Entry 3ZVK (X-ray diffraction, 2.50 A resolution); this record covers chains G and Y of the 10 polymer chains in the assembly.

[Chain G]
Protein: Antitoxin of toxin-antitoxin system vapb
Organism: Rickettsia felis
UniProt: Q4UNB3 (Q4UNB3_RICFE); residue numbers follow UniProt; this construct covers 1-78
Chain sequence (78 residues; each row starts with the number of its first residue):
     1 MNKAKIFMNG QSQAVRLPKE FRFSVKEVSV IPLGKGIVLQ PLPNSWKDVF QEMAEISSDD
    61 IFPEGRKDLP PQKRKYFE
Disordered / not traced: 1
What the authors report for this chain:
  - self-association interface (contacts with another copy of this molecule); pairs are residue here / residue on that copy: Glu27-Lys5
  - binding site for the 26-nt DNA strand: Asn9, Lys19, Arg22
  - specificity-determining residues: Asn9

[Chain Y]
Molecule: 26-nt DNA strand
Sequence (26 nucleotides; each row starts with the number of its first residue):
     1 TTAATATATA CTAATTAATA TATACT

[Chain G / chain Y interface]
Residue-residue contacts (9):
  Asn9(G) - DT19(Y)  base contact
  Asn9(G) - DA20(Y)  base contact
  Asn9(G) - DT21(Y)  hydrogen bond to the base
  Gly10(G) - DT19(Y)  base contact
  Gly10(G) - DA20(Y)  base contact
  Gln11(G) - DA17(Y)  base contact
  Gln11(G) - DA18(Y)  hydrogen bond to the base
  Ser12(G) - DA17(Y)  sugar contact
  Ser12(G) - DA18(Y)  hydrogen bond to the phosphate
Also at the interface, not in a pair above, chain Y (6 interface residues in all): DT16

[Overview]
4 residues of chain G face 6 of chain Y across their interface, with 3 hydrogen bonds. Polar contacts include
Asn9(G)-DT21(Y), Gln11(G)-DA18(Y) and Ser12(G)-DA18(Y). From the paper: a binding site for the 26-nt DNA
strand at Asn9(G), Lys19(G) and Arg22(G); the specificity determinant Asn9(G).
Chain G is Antitoxin of toxin-antitoxin system vapb (Rickettsia felis) and chain Y is a 26-nt DNA strand; the
structure, Crystal structure of VapBC2 from Rickettsia felis bound to a DNA fragment from their promoter, was
determined by X-ray diffraction.
